PDB entry 5LL1 | X-ray diffraction, 2.80 A resolution | chains C and D of the 4 polymer chains in the assembly

# Chain C (and D)
Molecule: Uricase
Source organism: Danio rerio
Notes: EC 1.7.3.3; chain D of this document is another copy of the same molecule, construct and numbering; everything in this record applies to it too
UniProt: Q6DG85 (Q6DG85_DANRE); residues 1-298 here = UniProt positions 1-298
Chain sequence (298 residues; row label = number of the first residue in the row):
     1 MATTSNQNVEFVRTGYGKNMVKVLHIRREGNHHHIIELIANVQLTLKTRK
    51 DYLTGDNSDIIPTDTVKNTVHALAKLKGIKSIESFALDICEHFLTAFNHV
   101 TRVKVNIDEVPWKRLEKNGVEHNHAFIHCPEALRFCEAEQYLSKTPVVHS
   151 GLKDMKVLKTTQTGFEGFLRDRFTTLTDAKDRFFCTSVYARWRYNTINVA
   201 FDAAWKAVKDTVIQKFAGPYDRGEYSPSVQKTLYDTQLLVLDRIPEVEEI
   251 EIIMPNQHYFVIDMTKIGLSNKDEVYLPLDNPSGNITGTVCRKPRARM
Disordered / not traced: 1-7, 295-298
Reported in the primary citation:
  - mutagenesis - F216S: unchanged catalytic activity
  - mutagenesis - F216S: decreased stability
  - mutagenesis - F216S: abolished binding to xanthine-agarose column

# How chain C and chain D interact
Residue-residue contacts (152; chain C residue first):
  Asn-8(C) with Arg-292(D); Lys-293(D), hydrogen bond (backbone-backbone)
  Val-9(C) with Tyr-234(D); Leu-238(D), hydrophobic; Leu-241(D), hydrophobic; Cys-291(D); Lys-293(D)
  Glu-10(C) with Val-290(D); Cys-291(D), hydrogen bond (backbone-backbone); Lys-293(D); Pro-294(D)
  Phe-11(C) with Tyr-234(D), hydrophobic; Thr-289(D); Val-290(D), hydrophobic
  Val-12(C) with Glu-249(D); Thr-289(D), hydrogen bond (backbone-backbone)
  Arg-13(C) with Gly-288(D); Thr-289(D), hydrogen bond (backbone-backbone)
  Gly-15(C) with Ile-286(D); Thr-287(D), hydrogen bond (backbone-side chain)
  Tyr-16(C) with Gln-230(D); Asn-285(D); Ile-286(D), hydrophobic
  Gly-17(C) with Gly-284(D); Asn-285(D), hydrogen bond (backbone-backbone)
  Lys-18(C) with His-258(D), hydrogen bond; Pro-282(D); Ser-283(D); Gly-284(D)
  Asn-19(C) with Pro-282(D); Ser-283(D), hydrogen bond (backbone-backbone); Asn-285(D)
  Met-20(C) with Asn-281(D); Pro-282(D)
  Lys-22(C) with Asn-281(D)
  Gln-43(C) with Thr-287(D), hydrogen bond
  Asp-51(C) with Ser-228(D), hydrogen bond (backbone-side chain); Gln-230(D); Lys-231(D)
  Tyr-52(C) with Gln-230(D); Lys-231(D); Tyr-234(D); Thr-287(D), hydrogen bond (side chain-backbone)
  Leu-53(C) with Lys-231(D), hydrogen bond (backbone-side chain); Tyr-234(D)
  Thr-54(C) with Lys-231(D)
  Gly-55(C) with Ser-228(D); Lys-231(D)
  Asn-57(C) with Phe-165(D); Glu-166(D), hydrogen bond (side chain-backbone); Gly-167(D); Phe-168(D); Pro-227(D), hydrogen bond (side chain-backbone); Ser-228(D)
  Ser-58(C) with Gly-167(D), hydrogen bond (backbone-backbone); Leu-169(D)
  Ile-60(C) with Phe-165(D), hydrophobic; Phe-168(D); Leu-169(D), hydrogen bond (backbone-backbone); Gln-230(D)
  Pro-62(C) with Phe-165(D), hydrophobic; Phe-168(D), hydrophobic; Leu-169(D); Leu-176(D), hydrophobic
  Asp-64(C) with Thr-175(D)
  Thr-65(C) with Asp-171(D); Thr-174(D), hydrogen bond
  Lys-67(C) with Pro-282(D)
  Asn-68(C) with Phe-173(D), hydrogen bond (side chain-backbone); Thr-175(D), hydrogen bond
  Thr-69(C) with Phe-173(D)
  Ala-72(C) with Phe-173(D), hydrophobic
  His-92(C) with Phe-173(D)
  Phe-97(C) with Asp-171(D)
  His-99(C) with Leu-169(D)
  Phe-165(C) with Asn-57(D); Ile-60(D), hydrophobic
  Glu-166(C) with Asn-57(D), hydrogen bond (backbone-side chain)
  Gly-167(C) with Asn-57(D); Ser-58(D), hydrogen bond (backbone-backbone)
  Phe-168(C) with Asn-57(D); Ile-60(D); Pro-62(D), hydrophobic
  Leu-169(C) with Ser-58(D); Ile-60(D), hydrogen bond (backbone-backbone); Ile-61(D), hydrophobic; Pro-62(D); Phe-97(D), hydrophobic; His-99(D)
  Asp-171(C) with Thr-65(D); Phe-97(D)
  Phe-173(C) with Thr-65(D); Asn-68(D), hydrogen bond (backbone-side chain); Thr-69(D); Ala-72(D), hydrophobic; His-92(D)
  Thr-174(C) with Thr-65(D), hydrogen bond
  Thr-175(C) with Asp-64(D), hydrogen bond; Asn-68(D), hydrogen bond
  Leu-176(C) with Pro-62(D), hydrophobic
  Pro-227(C) with Asn-57(D), hydrogen bond (backbone-side chain)
  Ser-228(C) with Asp-51(D); Asn-57(D)
  Gln-230(C) with Tyr-16(D); Asp-51(D); Tyr-52(D); Ile-60(D)
  Lys-231(C) with Asp-51(D); Tyr-52(D); Gly-55(D)
  Tyr-234(C) with Val-9(D); Phe-11(D), hydrophobic; Tyr-52(D); Leu-53(D)
  Leu-238(C) with Val-9(D), hydrophobic
  Leu-241(C) with Val-9(D), hydrophobic
  Glu-249(C) with Val-12(D)
  His-258(C) with Lys-18(D), hydrogen bond
  Asn-281(C) with Met-20(D)
  Pro-282(C) with Lys-18(D); Asn-19(D); Met-20(D); Val-21(D), hydrophobic; Lys-67(D)
  Ser-283(C) with Lys-18(D); Asn-19(D), hydrogen bond (backbone-backbone)
  Gly-284(C) with Gly-17(D); Lys-18(D)
  Asn-285(C) with Tyr-16(D); Gly-17(D), hydrogen bond (backbone-backbone); Asn-19(D); Gln-43(D)
  Ile-286(C) with Gly-15(D); Tyr-16(D), hydrophobic
  Thr-287(C) with Gly-15(D), hydrogen bond (side chain-backbone); Gln-43(D), hydrogen bond; Tyr-52(D), hydrogen bond (backbone-side chain)
  Gly-288(C) with Arg-13(D)
  Thr-289(C) with Phe-11(D); Val-12(D), hydrogen bond (backbone-backbone); Arg-13(D), hydrogen bond (backbone-backbone)
  Val-290(C) with Val-9(D), hydrophobic; Glu-10(D); Phe-11(D), hydrophobic; Val-12(D)
  Cys-291(C) with Val-9(D); Glu-10(D), hydrogen bond (backbone-backbone); Val-12(D)
  Arg-292(C) with Asn-8(D)
  Lys-293(C) with Asn-8(D), hydrogen bond (backbone-backbone); Val-9(D); Glu-10(D)
Interface residues without a listed pair, chain C (72 interface residues in all): Thr-14, Val-21, Asp-59, Thr-63, Leu-76, Arg-172, Leu-233, Pro-294
Interface residues without a listed pair, chain D (72 interface residues in all): Thr-14, Lys-22, Thr-54, Thr-63, Leu-76, Arg-172, Leu-233

# Summary
The chain C/chain D interface involves 72 residues from each chain; the contacts include 37 hydrogen bonds.
Polar contacts include Gly-15(C)/Thr-287(D), Lys-18(C)/His-258(D) and Gln-43(C)/Thr-287(D). From the paper:
F216S of chain C reduces stability; F216S of chain C abolishes binding to xanthine-agarose column.
Chain C and chain D are both Uricase (Danio rerio); the structure, Crystal structure of urate oxidase from
zebrafish, was determined by X-ray diffraction (same publication as 5M98).
